PDB entry 8YLU | electron microscopy, 2.80 A resolution | chains D and E of the 6 polymer chains in the assembly

# Chain D
Molecule: DNA topoisomerase (ATP-hydrolyzing)
From: Salmonella phage Chi
Notes: EC 5.6.2.2
Reference sequence: A0A346FJ89 (A0A346FJ89_BPT6); residues 1-605 here = UniProt positions 1-605
Amino-acid sequence (611 residues; each row starts with the number of its first residue):
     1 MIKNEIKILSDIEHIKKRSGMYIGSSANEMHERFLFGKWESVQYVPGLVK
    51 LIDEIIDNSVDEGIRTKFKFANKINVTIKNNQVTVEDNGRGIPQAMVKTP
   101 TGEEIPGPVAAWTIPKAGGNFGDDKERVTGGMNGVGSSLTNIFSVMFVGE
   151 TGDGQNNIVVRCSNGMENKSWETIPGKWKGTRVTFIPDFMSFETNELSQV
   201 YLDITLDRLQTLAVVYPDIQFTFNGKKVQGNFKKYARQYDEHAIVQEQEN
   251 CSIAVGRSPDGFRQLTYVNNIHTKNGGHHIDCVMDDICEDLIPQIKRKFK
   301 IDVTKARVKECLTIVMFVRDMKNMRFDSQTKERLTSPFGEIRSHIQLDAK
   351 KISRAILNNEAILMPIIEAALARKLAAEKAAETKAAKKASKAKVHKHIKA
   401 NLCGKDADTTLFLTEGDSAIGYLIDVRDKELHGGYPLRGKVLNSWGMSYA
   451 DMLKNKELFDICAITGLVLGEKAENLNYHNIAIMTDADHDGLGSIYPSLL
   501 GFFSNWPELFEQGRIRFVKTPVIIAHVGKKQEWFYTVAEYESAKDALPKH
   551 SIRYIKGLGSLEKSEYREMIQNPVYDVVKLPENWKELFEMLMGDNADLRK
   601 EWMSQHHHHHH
Disordered / not traced: 1-392, 606-611
Differences from the reference sequence: expression tag (606-611)

# Chain E
Molecule: 22-nt DNA strand
Sequence (22 nucleotides; each row starts with the number of its first residue):
     1 TGTGTGTATATATACACATATA

# How chain D and chain E interact
Residue-residue contacts (14; chain D residue first):
  Arg438(D) - DT13(E)  base contact
  Arg438(D) - DA14(E)  sugar contact
  Lys440(D) - DC15(E)  base contact
  Val441(D) - DA16(E)  sugar contact
  Leu442(D) - DC15(E)  phosphate contact
  Leu442(D) - DA16(E)  phosphate contact
  Asn443(D) - DC15(E)  phosphate contact
  Asn443(D) - DA16(E)  hydrogen bond to the phosphate
  Asn443(D) - DC17(E)  hydrogen bond to the phosphate
  Asn455(D) - DA14(E)  phosphate contact
  Asn455(D) - DC15(E)  hydrogen bond to the phosphate
  Ala596(D) - DA18(E)  phosphate contact
  Arg599(D) - DA18(E)  salt bridge to the phosphate
  Lys600(D) - DT19(E)  salt bridge to the phosphate
Other interface residues (no listed pair), chain D (10 interface residues in all): Leu591

# Overview
Chain D and chain E form an interface of 10 and 7 residues respectively; the contacts include 3 hydrogen bonds
and 2 salt bridges. Polar contacts include Asn443(D)-DA16(E), Asn443(D)-DC17(E) and Asn455(D)-DC15(E).
Here chain D is DNA topoisomerase (ATP-hydrolyzing) (Salmonella phage Chi) and chain E is a 22-nt DNA strand.
Entry 8YLU (structure of phage T6 topoisomerase II central domain bound with DNA) was determined by electron
microscopy (same publication as 8YO3, 8YO4, 8YO5, 8YO7, 8YOD and 8YON).
